8XOO - chains Q and X of the 21 polymer chains in the assembly; structure by electron microscopy, 1.84 A resolution.

# Chain Q
Name: NDP-hexose 4-ketoreductase
From: Streptomyces hawaiiensis
Reference sequence: A0A6G5RIJ6 (A0A6G5RIJ6_9ACTN); residue numbers follow UniProt; this construct covers 157-816
Sequence (696 residues; each row starts with the number of its first residue):
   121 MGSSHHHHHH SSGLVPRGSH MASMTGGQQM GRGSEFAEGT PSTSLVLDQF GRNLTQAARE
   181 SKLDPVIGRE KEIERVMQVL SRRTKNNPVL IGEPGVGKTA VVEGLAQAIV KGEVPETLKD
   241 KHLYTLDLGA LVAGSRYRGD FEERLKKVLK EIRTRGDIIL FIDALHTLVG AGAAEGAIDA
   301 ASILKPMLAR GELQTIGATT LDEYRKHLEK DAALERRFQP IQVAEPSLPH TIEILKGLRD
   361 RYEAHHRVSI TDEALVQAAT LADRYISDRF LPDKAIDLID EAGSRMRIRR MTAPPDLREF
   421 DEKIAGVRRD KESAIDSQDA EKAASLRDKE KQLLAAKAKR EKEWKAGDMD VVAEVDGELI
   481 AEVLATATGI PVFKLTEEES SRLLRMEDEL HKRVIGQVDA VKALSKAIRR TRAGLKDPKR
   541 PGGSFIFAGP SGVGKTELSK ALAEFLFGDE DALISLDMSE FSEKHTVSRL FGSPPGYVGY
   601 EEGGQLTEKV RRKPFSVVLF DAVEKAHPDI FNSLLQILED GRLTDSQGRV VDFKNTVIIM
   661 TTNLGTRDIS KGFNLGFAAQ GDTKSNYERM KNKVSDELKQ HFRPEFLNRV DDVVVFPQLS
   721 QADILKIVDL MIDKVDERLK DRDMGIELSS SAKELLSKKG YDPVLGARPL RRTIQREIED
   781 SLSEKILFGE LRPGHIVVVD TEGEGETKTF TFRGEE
Not modelled in the structure: 121-163, 411-471
Differences from the reference sequence: initiating methionine (121); expression tag (122-156); engineered mutation A284 (Glu in A0A6G5RIJ6), A440 (Phe in A0A6G5RIJ6), A622 (Glu in A0A6G5RIJ6)
Ion coordination: Mg2+: T556 (together with ATP)
Residues lining bound ligands:
  - ADP (adenosine-5'-diphosphate): D184, P185, V186, I187, R189, E213, P214, G215, V216, G217, K218, T219, A220, I354, L358, I396
  - ATP (adenosine-5'-triphosphate), molecule 1: R310, A333, R336, R337
  - ATP, molecule 2: R513, V514, I515, Q517, P550, S551, G552, V553, G554, K555, T556, E557, N663, L719, I727, L730, M731, K734, A767, R768, R771
  - ATP, molecule 3: E639, E705, R709
What the authors report for this chain:
  - binding site for casein (chain X): Y257, Y597
  - binding site for ADP: R336

# Chain X
Name: casein
From: Bos taurus
Sequence (24 residues; row label = number of the first residue in the row; numbering starts at 0; X marks 24 residues of unknown identity (built as UNK)):
     0 XXXXXXXXXX XXXXXXXXXX XXXX

# Interface between chain Q and chain X
Chain Q residues in contact with chain X, 11 residues: R256, Y257, R258, A293, A294, E295, G296, H585, G596, Y597, V598

# Overview
No residue of chain Q is in contact with chain X. Chain Q binds 3 copies of ATP and ADP. The paper reports a
binding site for casein (chain X) at Y257(Q) and Y597(Q); a binding site for ADP at R336(Q).
Here chain Q is NDP-hexose 4-ketoreductase (Streptomyces hawaiiensis) and chain X is casein (Bos taurus).
Entry 8XOO (Cryo-EM structure of the ClpC1:ClpP1P2 degradation complex in Streptomyces hawaiiensis) was
determined by electron microscopy (same publication as 8XN4, 8XON and 8XOP).
